7PZN - chains B and C of the 5 polymer chains in the assembly; structure by electron microscopy, 3.20 A resolution.

Chain B (and C):
Name: Capsid protein
Organism: Hepatitis B virus genotype D subtype ayw (isolate France/Tiollais/1979)
Notes: chain C of this document is another copy of the same molecule, construct and numbering; everything in this record applies to it too
Reference sequence: P03146 (CAPSD_HBVD3); residue numbers follow UniProt; this construct covers 1-183
Amino-acid sequence (183 residues; row label = number of the first residue in the row):
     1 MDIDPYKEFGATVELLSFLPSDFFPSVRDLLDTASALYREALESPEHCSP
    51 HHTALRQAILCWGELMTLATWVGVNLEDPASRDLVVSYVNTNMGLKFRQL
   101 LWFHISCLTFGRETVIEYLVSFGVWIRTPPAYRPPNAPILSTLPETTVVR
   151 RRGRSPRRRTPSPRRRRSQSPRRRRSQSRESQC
Disordered / not traced: 144-183
Residues lining bound ligands:
  - fragment of triton x-100 (TRT), molecule 1: Pro-5, Tyr-6, Val-13, Ala-58, Trp-62, Leu-65, Asn-92, Met-93, Leu-95, Lys-96, Phe-97, Gln-99, Leu-100
  - fragment of triton x-100 (TRT), molecule 2: Gln-57, Leu-60, Cys-61, Glu-64
Swiss-Prot annotation at these positions:
  - region: Ser-155 to Gln-177 (3 X 8 AA repeats of S-P-R-R-R-[PR]-S-Q), Gln-177 to Cys-183 (RNA binding)
  - motif: Arg-158 to Arg-175 (Bipartite nuclear localization signal)
  - modified residue (Phosphoserine): Ser-155, Ser-162, Ser-170
  - natural variant: Thr-33 (T33N: In strain: Latvia), Ala-80 (A80I: In strain: Latvia), Phe-97 (F97L: Frequent mutation in chronic HBV carriers)
  - mutagenesis: Ser-155 (S155A: Complete loss of replication), Ser-162 (S162A: Complete loss of pregenomic RNA encapsidation and replication), Ser-170 (S170A: Partial loss of replication)

Interface between chain B and chain C:
Contacting residue pairs (22):
  Asp-22(B) with Pro-129(C); Tyr-132(C), hydrogen bond
  Phe-23(B) with Pro-129(C); Tyr-132(C), hydrophobic
  Pro-25(B) with Arg-127(C)
  Asp-29(B) with Arg-127(C)
  Thr-33(B) with Phe-18(C); Arg-127(C)
  Ser-35(B) with Glu-14(C), hydrogen bond
  Ala-36(B) with Glu-14(C); Phe-18(C), hydrophobic
  Leu-37(B) with Phe-18(C), hydrophobic
  Arg-39(B) with Glu-14(C), salt bridge
  Phe-122(B) with Tyr-132(C), hydrophobic
  Ala-137(B) with Tyr-132(C), hydrophobic
  Ile-139(B) with Tyr-132(C); Arg-133(C); Pro-134(C)
  Ser-141(B) with Pro-134(C)
  Thr-142(B) with Ser-121(C)
  Leu-143(B) with Ser-121(C); Pro-138(C), hydrophobic
Other interface residues (no listed pair), chain B (17 interface residues in all): Pro-20, Asp-32
Other interface residues (no listed pair), chain C (14 interface residues in all): Leu-15, Val-120, Val-124, Thr-128, Ala-131

In short:
17 residues of chain B and 14 residues of chain C are in contact; the contacts include 2 hydrogen bonds and 1
salt bridge. Among the polar pairs are Arg-39(B)/Glu-14(C), Asp-22(B)/Tyr-132(C) and Ser-35(B)/Glu-14(C).
Ligands of chain B: fragment of triton x-100.
Both chains are Capsid protein (Hepatitis B virus genotype D subtype ayw (isolate France/Tiollais/1979)).
Entry 7PZN (wt HBc capsid like particles in complex with inhibitory peptide SLLGRM and Triton X-100) was
determined by electron microscopy (same publication as 7PZ9, 7PZI, 7PZK, 7PZL and 7PZM).
